Entry 7CQM (X-ray diffraction, 1.80 A resolution); this record covers chain A.

# Chain A
Name: Glycerol-3-phosphate acyltransferase
Source organism: Aquifex aeolicus VF5
Notes: EC 2.3.1.275
UniProt: O66905 (PLSY_AQUAE); residue numbers follow UniProt; this construct covers 3-192
Sequence (201 residues; row label = number of the first residue in the row; numbering starts at 0):
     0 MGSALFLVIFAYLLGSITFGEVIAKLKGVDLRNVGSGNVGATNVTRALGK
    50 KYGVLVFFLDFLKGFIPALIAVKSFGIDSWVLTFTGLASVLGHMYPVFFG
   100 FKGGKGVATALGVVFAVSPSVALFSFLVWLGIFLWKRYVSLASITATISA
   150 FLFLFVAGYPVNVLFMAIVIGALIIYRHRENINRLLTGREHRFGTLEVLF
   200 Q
Not modelled in the structure: 0
Sequence notes: expression tag (0-2, 193-200)
Residues lining bound ligands:
  - 79M ((2R)-2,3-dihydroxypropyl (7Z)-hexadec-7-enoate), molecule 1: Ala40, Thr41, Thr44, Arg45, Gly52, Val53, Phe56, Leu110, Phe114, Ala121, Leu122, Phe125, Val138, His190
  - 79M, molecule 2: Thr41, Phe56, Lys104, Val106, Ala109, Leu110, Val113, Ser124, Phe125, Trp128, Val138, Ser139, Ser142, Ala145, Thr146, Ala149, Ala166, Ile169, Gly170, Ile173, His177, Asn180
  - 79M, molecule 3: Val53, Phe56, Phe57, Phe60, Phe64, Leu68, Val71, Lys72, Ile76, Phe114, Ala115, Val116, Pro118
  - 79M, molecule 4: Trp79, Phe150, Phe154, Val160, Leu163, Phe164, Ile167
  - 79M, molecule 5: Tyr94, Phe164, Ile167, Val168, Ala171, Leu172, Tyr175
  - 79M, molecule 6: Phe114, Pro118, Ser119, Leu122
  - 79M, molecule 7: Ser117, Ser119, Val120, Phe123, Phe152, Val155, Ala156, Tyr158
  - 79M, molecule 8: Thr146, Ile147, Phe150, Ala166, Ile167, Gly170, Ala171, Ile174, Tyr175, Arg178, Glu179, Asn182
  - selenourea (SEY), molecule 1: Thr17, Glu20, Val21, Phe97, Phe100
  - selenourea (SEY), molecule 2: Arg31, Asn32, Val33, Gly34, Ser35, Gly36
  - selenourea (SEY), molecule 3: Phe74, Ser78, Val80
  - selenourea (SEY), molecule 4: Tyr94, Pro95, Phe97, Phe98, Gly99, Phe100, Lys101
  - selenourea (SEY), molecule 5: Arg136, Phe192, Gly193, Thr194, Val197
  - selenourea (SEY), molecule 6: Arg136, Gly193, Thr194
  - selenourea (SEY), molecule 7: Val138, His190, Arg191, Phe192, Glu196
  - selenourea (SEY), molecule 8: Leu153, Phe154, Gly157, Tyr158, Leu163

# Overview
Ligands of chain A: 8 copies of selenourea and 8 copies of compound 79M.
Chain A is Glycerol-3-phosphate acyltransferase (Aquifex aeolicus VF5); the structure, PlsY grown in LCP
soaked with selenourea for 22 min, was determined by X-ray diffraction, deposited together with 7CQO.
